2W0C - chains B and R of the 16 polymer chains in the assembly; structure by X-ray diffraction, 7.00 A resolution (low resolution: residue-level contacts below are approximate; hydrogen-bond / salt-bridge calls are withheld).

== Chain B ==
Molecule: Major capsid protein P2
From: Pseudoalteromonas phage PM2
UniProt: P15794 (CAPSD_BPPM2); residues 1-269 here = UniProt positions 1-269
Amino-acid sequence (269 residues; each row starts with the number of its first residue):
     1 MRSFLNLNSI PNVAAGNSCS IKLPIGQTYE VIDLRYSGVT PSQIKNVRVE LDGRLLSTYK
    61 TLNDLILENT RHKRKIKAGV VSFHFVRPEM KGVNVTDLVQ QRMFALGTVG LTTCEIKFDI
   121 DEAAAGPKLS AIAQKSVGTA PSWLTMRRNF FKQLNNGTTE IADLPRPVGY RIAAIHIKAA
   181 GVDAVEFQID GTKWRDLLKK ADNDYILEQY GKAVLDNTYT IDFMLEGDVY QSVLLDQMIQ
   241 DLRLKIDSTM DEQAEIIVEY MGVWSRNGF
Bound ions: Ca2+: Met-103, Ala-105, Pro-141, Trp-143

== Chain R ==
Molecule: Protein P3
From: Pseudoalteromonas phage PM2
UniProt: Q9XJR6 (P3_BPPM2); residues 1-104 here = UniProt positions 1-104
Amino-acid sequence (104 residues; numbered 1 to 104; the number before each row is that of its first residue):
     1 MNTSVPTSVP TNQSVWGNVS TGLDALISGW ARVEQIKAAK ASTGQGRVEQ AMTPELDNGA
    61 AVVVEAPKKA AQPSETLVFG VPQKTLLLGF GGLLVLGLVM RGNK
Disordered / not traced: 1-4, 68-104

== Chain B / chain R interface ==
Contacting residue pairs (10; chain B residue first):
  Lys-22(B) / Asp-57(R)
  Pro-24(B) / Ala-60(R)
  Ile-25(B) / Ala-60(R)
  Ile-25(B) / Ala-61(R)
  Ile-25(B) / Val-62(R)
  Gln-27(B) / Val-62(R)
  Gln-27(B) / Val-63(R)
  Glu-115(B) / Leu-56(R)
  Arg-266(B) / Met-52(R)
  Asn-267(B) / Met-52(R)
Interface residues without a listed pair, chain B (10 interface residues in all): Met-1, Asp-52, Gly-53
Interface residues without a listed pair, chain R (10 interface residues in all): Pro-54, Val-64, Glu-65

== Overview ==
Chain B and chain R each contribute 10 residues to their interface. Met-103(B), Ala-105(B), Pro-141(B) and
Trp-143(B) form the Ca2+ site.
Chain B is Major capsid protein P2 and chain R is Protein P3, both from Pseudoalteromonas phage PM2; the
structure, X-ray structure of the entire lipid-containing bacteriophage PM2, was determined by X-ray
diffraction together with 2VVD, 2VVE and 2VVF from the same study.
